PDB entry 7BYQ | X-ray diffraction, 1.96 A resolution | chains A and D of the 4 polymer chains in the assembly

# Chain A (and D)
Molecule: Metallo-beta-lactamase PNGM-1
From: uncultured bacterium
Notes: EC 3.5.2.6; chain D of this document is another copy of the same molecule, construct and numbering; everything in this record applies to it too
UniProt: A0A2U8UYM6 (A0A2U8UYM6_9BACT); residues 2-373 here = UniProt positions 2-373
Amino-acid sequence (372 residues; numbered 2 to 373; the number before each row is that of its first residue):
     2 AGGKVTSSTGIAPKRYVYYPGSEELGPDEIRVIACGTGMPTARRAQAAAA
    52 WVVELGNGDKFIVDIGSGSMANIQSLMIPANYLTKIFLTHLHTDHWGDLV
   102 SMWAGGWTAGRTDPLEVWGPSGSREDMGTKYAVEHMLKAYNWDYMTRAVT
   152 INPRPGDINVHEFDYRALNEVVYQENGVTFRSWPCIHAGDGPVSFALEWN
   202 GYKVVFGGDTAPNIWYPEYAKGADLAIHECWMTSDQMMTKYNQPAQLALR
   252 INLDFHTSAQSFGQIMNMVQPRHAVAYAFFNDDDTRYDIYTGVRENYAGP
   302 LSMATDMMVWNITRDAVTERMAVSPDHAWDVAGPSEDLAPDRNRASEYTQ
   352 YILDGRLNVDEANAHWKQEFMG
Unresolved in the structure: 335-344 (chain D: 336-345)
Construct notes: engineered mutation Ala-279 (His in A0A2U8UYM6)
Bound ions: Zn2+: His-91, His-188, Asp-210
What the authors report for this chain:
  - mutagenesis - H279A: decreased binding to Zn2+

# How chain A and chain D interact
Pairs across the interface (222; chain A residue first):
  Pro-41(A) with Thr-109(D)
  Thr-42(A) with Gln-75(D); Thr-109(D); Asp-331(D), hydrogen bond
  Ala-43(A) with Met-71(D); Ala-72(D); Gln-75(D); Ala-329(D)
  Arg-44(A) with Ala-72(D); Asp-327(D); His-328(D), hydrogen bond; Ala-329(D), hydrogen bond (side chain-backbone); Trp-330(D)
  Arg-45(A) with Ala-72(D); Asn-73(D), hydrogen bond; Ser-76(D); Met-308(D); Ser-325(D), hydrogen bond; Pro-326(D); Asp-327(D), salt bridge
  Ala-46(A) with Asp-327(D), hydrogen bond (backbone-backbone); His-328(D)
  Ser-68(A) with Ser-102(D)
  Met-71(A) with Ala-43(D)
  Ala-72(A) with Ala-43(D); Arg-44(D); Arg-45(D)
  Asn-73(A) with Arg-45(D), hydrogen bond
  Gln-75(A) with Thr-42(D); Ala-43(D)
  Ser-76(A) with Arg-45(D)
  His-91(A) with Trp-143(D)
  Leu-92(A) with Tyr-141(D); Trp-143(D); Asp-144(D)
  His-93(A) with Trp-143(D); Asp-144(D)
  Thr-94(A) with Val-101(D); Ala-105(D); Tyr-141(D); Asp-144(D)
  Trp-97(A) with Ala-140(D); Tyr-141(D)
  Gly-98(A) with Tyr-141(D)
  Asp-99(A) with Ser-68(D)
  Val-101(A) with Thr-94(D)
  Ser-102(A) with Ser-68(D)
  Ala-105(A) with Thr-94(D)
  Gly-106(A) with Pro-41(D)
  Arg-125(A) with Glu-348(D), salt bridge
  Asp-127(A) with Asn-142(D), hydrogen bond (backbone-side chain)
  Met-128(A) with Asn-142(D); Trp-143(D); Glu-348(D)
  Tyr-132(A) with Lys-139(D)
  Ala-133(A) with Ala-140(D)
  His-136(A) with His-136(D), hydrogen bond; Lys-139(D); Ala-140(D)
  Met-137(A) with Ala-140(D)
  Lys-139(A) with Tyr-132(D); His-136(D)
  Ala-140(A) with Trp-97(D); Ala-133(D); His-136(D); Met-137(D)
  Tyr-141(A) with Thr-94(D); Trp-97(D); Gly-98(D)
  Asn-142(A) with Asp-127(D), hydrogen bond; Met-128(D)
  Trp-143(A) with Leu-92(D), hydrophobic; His-93(D); Met-128(D), hydrophobic; Ala-189(D), hydrophobic; Gly-190(D), hydrogen bond (side chain-backbone); Asp-191(D), hydrogen bond (side chain-backbone); Pro-193(D), hydrophobic
  Asp-144(A) with His-93(D), salt bridge; Thr-94(D), hydrogen bond (side chain-backbone)
  Met-146(A) with Arg-125(D); Met-128(D), hydrophobic
  Thr-147(A) with Ala-189(D); Gly-190(D)
  Arg-148(A) with His-93(D)
  Arg-167(A) with Tyr-352(D), hydrogen bond (backbone-side chain)
  Leu-169(A) with Tyr-352(D)
  Pro-185(A) with Ile-353(D), hydrophobic
  Cys-186(A) with Ile-353(D)
  Ile-187(A) with Tyr-349(D); Ile-353(D); Gly-356(D); Arg-357(D)
  His-188(A) with Trp-143(D); Tyr-349(D)
  Ala-189(A) with Trp-143(D), hydrophobic; Thr-147(D); Tyr-349(D), hydrogen bond (backbone-side chain)
  Gly-190(A) with Trp-143(D); Thr-147(D); Tyr-349(D)
  Asp-191(A) with Trp-143(D), hydrogen bond (backbone-side chain); Glu-348(D), hydrogen bond (backbone-backbone); Tyr-349(D); Thr-350(D), hydrogen bond; Ile-353(D)
  Gly-192(A) with Trp-143(D)
  Pro-193(A) with Trp-143(D), hydrophobic
  Ala-212(A) with Arg-357(D)
  Pro-213(A) with Arg-357(D); Leu-358(D), hydrogen bond (backbone-backbone); Val-360(D), hydrophobic
  Asn-214(A) with Gly-356(D); Leu-358(D)
  Ile-215(A) with Gly-356(D), hydrogen bond (backbone-backbone); Leu-358(D), hydrophobic
  Trp-216(A) with Tyr-352(D); Ile-353(D); Gly-356(D)
  Met-233(A) with Trp-330(D), hydrophobic
  Ser-235(A) with Trp-367(D); Phe-371(D)
  Asp-236(A) with Phe-371(D)
  Met-239(A) with Phe-371(D), hydrophobic
  Lys-241(A) with Trp-330(D)
  Tyr-242(A) with Trp-330(D); Asp-331(D)
  Ala-246(A) with Phe-371(D)
  Leu-250(A) with Trp-367(D), hydrophobic; Lys-368(D); Met-372(D), hydrophobic
  Asn-253(A) with Trp-367(D)
  Leu-254(A) with Asn-364(D); Trp-367(D), hydrophobic; Lys-368(D)
  Asp-255(A) with Arg-357(D), hydrogen bond (backbone-side chain)
  Ser-259(A) with Asn-364(D), hydrogen bond
  Gln-261(A) with Ala-363(D); Trp-367(D)
  Ser-262(A) with Val-360(D); Asn-364(D), hydrogen bond
  Gln-265(A) with Asn-359(D), hydrogen bond (side chain-backbone); Val-360(D); Glu-362(D), hydrogen bond; Ala-363(D)
  Ile-266(A) with Leu-358(D), hydrophobic
  Phe-281(A) with Ala-329(D); Trp-330(D), hydrophobic
  Asn-282(A) with His-328(D)
  Asp-283(A) with His-328(D), salt bridge; Trp-330(D), hydrogen bond
  Glu-296(A) with His-366(D)
  Asn-297(A) with Ala-363(D)
  Ser-325(A) with Arg-45(D), hydrogen bond
  Asp-327(A) with Arg-44(D); Arg-45(D), salt bridge; Ala-46(D), hydrogen bond (backbone-backbone)
  His-328(A) with Arg-44(D), hydrogen bond (backbone-side chain); Ala-46(D); Asn-282(D); Asp-283(D), salt bridge
  Ala-329(A) with Arg-44(D), hydrogen bond (backbone-side chain); Phe-281(D)
  Trp-330(A) with Arg-44(D); Met-233(D), hydrophobic; Lys-241(D); Tyr-242(D); Phe-281(D), hydrophobic; Asp-283(D), hydrogen bond
  Glu-348(A) with Ser-124(D); Arg-125(D), salt bridge; Met-128(D); Gly-190(D); Asp-191(D), hydrogen bond (backbone-backbone)
  Tyr-349(A) with His-188(D); Ala-189(D), hydrogen bond (side chain-backbone); Gly-190(D); Asp-191(D)
  Thr-350(A) with Asp-191(D), hydrogen bond
  Tyr-352(A) with Arg-167(D), hydrogen bond (side chain-backbone); Leu-169(D)
  Ile-353(A) with Tyr-166(D), hydrophobic; Pro-185(D), hydrophobic; Cys-186(D); Ile-187(D); Asp-191(D); Trp-216(D)
  Gly-356(A) with Ile-187(D); Asn-214(D); Ile-215(D), hydrogen bond (backbone-backbone); Trp-216(D)
  Arg-357(A) with Ile-187(D); Ala-212(D); Pro-213(D); Ile-215(D); Asp-255(D), hydrogen bond (side chain-backbone)
  Leu-358(A) with Pro-213(D), hydrogen bond (backbone-backbone); Asn-214(D); Gln-265(D); Ile-266(D), hydrophobic
  Asn-359(A) with Gln-265(D), hydrogen bond (backbone-side chain)
  Val-360(A) with Pro-213(D), hydrophobic; Ser-262(D); Gln-265(D)
  Glu-362(A) with Gln-265(D)
  Ala-363(A) with Gln-261(D); Gln-265(D); Asn-297(D), hydrogen bond (backbone-side chain)
  Asn-364(A) with Leu-254(D); Ser-259(D), hydrogen bond; Gln-261(D); Ser-262(D)
  Trp-367(A) with Ser-235(D); Leu-254(D), hydrophobic; Gln-261(D)
  Lys-368(A) with Leu-254(D)
  Phe-371(A) with Ser-235(D); Asp-236(D); Met-239(D), hydrophobic; Ala-246(D); Leu-250(D), hydrophobic
  Met-372(A) with Leu-250(D), hydrophobic
Also at the interface, not in a pair above, chain A (112 interface residues in all): Gly-69, Trp-104, Thr-109, Ser-124, Thr-151, Tyr-166, Pro-218, Ala-249, Thr-286, Met-308, Pro-326, Asp-331, Leu-354, His-366
Also at the interface, not in a pair above, chain D (113 interface residues in all): Gly-69, His-91, Trp-104, Ala-110, Met-146, Gly-192, Ala-249, Arg-251, Asn-253, Phe-256, Met-269, Thr-286, Arg-287, Glu-296, Leu-354, Glu-370

# Overview
Chain A and chain D form an interface of 112 and 113 residues respectively; the contacts include 41 hydrogen
bonds and 7 salt bridges. Among the polar pairs are Arg-45(A)/Asp-327(D), Arg-125(A)/Glu-348(D) and
Asp-144(A)/His-93(D). His-91(A), His-188(A) and Asp-210(A) coordinate Zn2+. From the paper: H279A of chain A
reduces binding to Zn2+.
Chain A and chain D are both Metallo-beta-lactamase PNGM-1 (uncultured bacterium); the structure, The mutant
variant of PNGM-1. H279A was substituted for alanine to study metal coordination, was determined by X-ray
diffraction, deposited together with 7WI1, 7BZ1, 7BZ3, 7BZ4 and 7BZI.
